PDB entry 9C4D | electron microscopy, 4.17 A resolution (low resolution: residue-level contacts below are approximate; hydrogen-bond / salt-bridge calls are withheld) | chains A and D of the 10 polymer chains in the assembly

== Chain A ==
Molecule: 77-nt DNA strand
Sequence (77 nucleotides; each row starts with the number of its first residue):
     3 TTTTTAGCAT AGCTCCAACT TTTTTTCTGT CACCTTATTT ATTAGTAAAC AGGAAACAAC
    63 GTTGCTATAG ACCCACT

== Chain D ==
Name: HTH-type transcriptional regulator MntR
From: Bacillus subtilis
UniProtKB: P54512 (MNTR_BACSU); residue numbers follow UniProt; this construct covers 1-142
Amino-acid sequence (142 residues; row label = number of the first residue in the row):
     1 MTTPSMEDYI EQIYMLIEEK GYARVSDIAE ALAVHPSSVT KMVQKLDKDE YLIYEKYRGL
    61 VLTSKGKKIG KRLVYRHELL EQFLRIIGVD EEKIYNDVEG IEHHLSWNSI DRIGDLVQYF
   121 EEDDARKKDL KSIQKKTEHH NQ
Disordered / not traced: 1-2
Metal / ion sites: Mn2+ site 1: Asp-8, Glu-99, Glu-102, His-103; Mn2+ site 2: Glu-11, His-77, Glu-102
UniProt features mapped onto this chain:
  - binding site (Cd(2+)): Asp-8, Glu-11, His-77, Glu-99, Glu-102, His-103
  - binding site (Mn(2+)): Asp-8, Glu-11, His-77, Glu-99, Glu-102, His-103
  - mutagenesis: Asp-8 (D8M: Binds only one manganese ion, in a pseudo-hexacoordinate geometry), Glu-11 (E11K: Retains selectivity for activation by Mn(2+) and Cd(2+) over Co(2+) and Fe(2+). Can bind Mn(2+) in the C site, despite alteration to the A site, and adopt active DNA-binding conformations ...), His-77 (H77A: Retains selectivity for activation by Mn(2+) and Cd(2+) over Co(2+) and Fe(2+). Can bind Mn(2+) in the C site, despite alteration to the A site, and adopt active DNA-binding conformations ...)
What the authors report for this chain:
  - mutagenesis - Y22A: abolished binding to P84
  - mutagenesis - Y22A, D27A: unchanged binding to C84
  - mutagenesis - Y22A, D27A: unchanged binding to H26
  - mutagenesis - D27A: increased binding to P84

== Chain A / chain D interface ==
Residue-residue contacts (5; chain A residue first):
  DC18(A) / Ser-37(D)
  DA19(A) / His-35(D)
  DT23(A) / Tyr-57(D)
  DT24(A) / Tyr-57(D)
  DT24(A) / Arg-58(D)
Also at the interface, not in a pair above, chain A (7 interface residues in all): DC15, DT16, DC17
Also at the interface, not in a pair above, chain D (7 interface residues in all): Ser-38, Lys-41, Lys-45

== In short ==
Chain A and chain D each contribute 7 residues to their interface. Curated annotation (UniProt) lists 6
Cd2+-binding residues, 6 Mn2+-binding residues and 3 mutagenesis sites on chain D. From the paper: Y22A of
chain D abolishes binding to P84; D27A of chain D increases binding to P84.
Chain A is a 77-nt DNA strand and chain D is HTH-type transcriptional regulator MntR (Bacillus subtilis); the
structure, The structure of 4 MntR homodimers bound to the promoter sequence of mnep, was determined by
electron microscopy, deposited together with 9C4C.
